Entry 7O1J (X-ray diffraction, 2.36 A resolution); this record covers chains D and A.

Chain D:
Name: Putative acyltransferase Rv0859
Organism: Mycobacterium tuberculosis H37Rv
Notes: EC 2.3.1.-
UniProt: O53871 (Y0859_MYCTU); residue numbers follow UniProt; this construct covers 1-403
Sequence (403 residues; numbered 1 to 403; the number before each row is that of its first residue):
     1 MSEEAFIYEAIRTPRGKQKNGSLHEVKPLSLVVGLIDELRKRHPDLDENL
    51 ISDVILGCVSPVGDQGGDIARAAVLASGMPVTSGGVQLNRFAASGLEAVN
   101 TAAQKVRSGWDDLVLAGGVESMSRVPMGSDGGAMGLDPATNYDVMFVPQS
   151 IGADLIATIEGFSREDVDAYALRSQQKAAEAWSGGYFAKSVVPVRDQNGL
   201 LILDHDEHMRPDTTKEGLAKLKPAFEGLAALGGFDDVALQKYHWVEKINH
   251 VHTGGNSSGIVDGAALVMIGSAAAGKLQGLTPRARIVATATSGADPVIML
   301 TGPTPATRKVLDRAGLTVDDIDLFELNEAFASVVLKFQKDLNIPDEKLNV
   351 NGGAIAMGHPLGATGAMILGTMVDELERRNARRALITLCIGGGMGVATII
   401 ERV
Disordered / not traced: 1
Differences from the reference sequence: engineered mutation Ala92 (Cys in O53871)
Modified / non-standard residues: Cys389 (S-hydroxycysteine; CSO)
From the paper describing this entry:
  - catalytic residues: His359 (citing earlier work)

Chain A:
Name: 3-hydroxyacyl-CoA dehydrogenase
Organism: Mycobacterium tuberculosis H37Rv
Notes: EC 1.1.1.35
UniProt: O53872 (O53872_MYCTU); residue numbers follow UniProt; this construct covers 1-720
Sequence (736 residues; row label = number of the first residue in the row; numbers below 1 keep their minus sign (Met-15 is residue -15)):
   -15 MGSSHHHHHHSQDPNSMPDNTIQWDKDADGIVTLTMDDPSGSTNVMNEAY
    35 IESMGKAVDRLVAEKDSITGVVVASAKKTFFAGGDVKTMIQARPEDAGDV
    85 FNTVETIKRQLRTLETLGKPVVAAINGAALGGGLEIALACHHRIAADVKG
   135 SQLGLPEVTLGLLPGGGGVTRTVRMFGIQNAFVSVLAQGTRFKPAKAKEI
   185 GLVDELVATVEELVPAAKAWIKEELKANPDGAGVQPWDKKGYKMPGGTPS
   235 SPGLAAILPSFPSNLRKQLKGAPMPAPRAILAAAVEGAQVDFDTASRIES
   285 RYFASLVTGQVAKNMMQAFFFDLQAINAGGSRPEGIGKTPIKRIGVLGAG
   335 MMGAGIAYVSAKAGYEVVLKDVSLEAAAKGKGYSEKLEAKALERGRTTQE
   385 RSDALLARITPTADAADFKGVDFVIEAVFENQELKHKVFGEIEDIVEPNA
   435 ILGSNTSTLPITGLATGVKRQEDFIGIHFFSPVDKMPLVEIIKGEKTSDE
   485 ALARVFDYTLAIGKTPIVVNDSRGFFTSRVIGTFVNEALAMLGEGVEPAS
   535 IEQAGSQAGYPAPPLQLSDELNLELMHKIAVATRKGVEDAGGTYQPHPAE
   585 AVVEKMIELGRSGRLKGAGFYEYADGKRSGLWPGLRETFKSGSSQPPLQD
   635 MIDRMLFAEALETQKCLDEGVLTSTADANIGSIMGIGFPPWTGGSAQFIV
   685 GYSGPAGTGKAAFVARARELAAAYGDRFLPPESLLS
Disordered / not traced: -15 to -13, -8 to 0, 720
Differences from the reference sequence: initiating methionine (-15); expression tag (-14 to 0)
From the paper describing this entry:
  - catalytic residues: Glu119, Glu141, His462 (citing earlier work)

Interface between chain D and chain A:
Contacting residue pairs - 45 pairs, chain D then chain A:
  Gly135(D) - Pro243(A)
  Leu136(D) - Ala239(A)  hydrophobic
  Leu136(D) - Leu242(A)
  Leu136(D) - Pro243(A)  hydrophobic
  Asp137(D) - Glu270(A)
  Pro138(D) - Pro246(A)  hydrophobic
  Pro138(D) - Leu265(A)  hydrophobic
  Pro138(D) - Val269(A)  hydrophobic
  Ala139(D) - Arg262(A)
  Asn141(D) - Pro243(A)
  Asn141(D) - Pro246(A)
  Tyr142(D) - Pro246(A)
  Tyr142(D) - Leu249(A)  hydrophobic
  Tyr142(D) - Arg250(A)  hydrogen bond (backbone-side chain)
  Tyr142(D) - Leu253(A)
  Tyr142(D) - Arg262(A)
  Asp143(D) - Arg262(A)  salt bridge
  Met145(D) - Arg250(A)
  Ala230(D) - Lys251(A)
  Leu231(D) - Asn248(A)
  Gly232(D) - Ser244(A)
  Gly232(D) - Ser247(A)  hydrogen bond (backbone-side chain)
  Gly232(D) - Asn248(A)
  Gly233(D) - Asn248(A)
  Gly233(D) - Lys251(A)
  Phe234(D) - Pro243(A)
  Phe234(D) - Ser244(A)
  Phe234(D) - Ser247(A)
  Asp236(D) - Lys251(A)
  Val237(D) - Ser247(A)
  Val237(D) - Arg250(A)
  Leu239(D) - Gln537(A)
  Gln240(D) - Arg250(A)  hydrogen bond (side chain-backbone)
  Gln240(D) - Lys254(A)
  Gln240(D) - Gly255(A)
  Gln240(D) - Gln537(A)
  Gln240(D) - Gln541(A)  hydrogen bond (backbone-side chain)
  His243(D) - Ala533(A)
  His243(D) - Ser534(A)  hydrogen bond
  His243(D) - Gln537(A)
  His243(D) - Leu632(A)
  Trp244(D) - Ala533(A)
  Trp244(D) - Ser534(A)
  Glu246(D) - Gly614(A)
  Glu246(D) - Leu615(A)  hydrogen bond (side chain-backbone)
Interface residues without a listed pair, chain D (23 interface residues in all): Phe146, Val245
Interface residues without a listed pair, chain A (29 interface residues in all): Pro233, Ala256, Ala266, Tyr286, Glu531

Overview:
Chain D and chain A form an interface of 23 and 29 residues respectively, with 6 hydrogen bonds and 1 salt
bridge. Among the polar pairs are Asp143(D)-Arg262(A), Tyr142(D)-Arg250(A) and Gly232(D)-Ser247(A). The paper
reports catalytic residues His359(D) and Glu119(A) among others.
Here chain D is Putative acyltransferase Rv0859 and chain A is 3-hydroxyacyl-CoA dehydrogenase, both from
Mycobacterium tuberculosis H37Rv. Entry 7O1J (Structure of Mycobacterium tuberculosis beta-oxidation
trifunctional enzyme beta-C92A mutant) was determined by X-ray diffraction together with 7O1G, 7O1I, 7O1K,
7O1L, 7O1M, 7O4Q and 4 further entries from the same study.
